Entry 9QQT (X-ray diffraction, 0.98 A resolution); this record covers chains A and E of the 6 polymer chains in the assembly.

# Chain A
Name: Methyl-coenzyme M reductase subunit alpha
From: Candidatus Methanoperedens sp
Notes: EC 2.8.4.1
UniProt: A0A822J3V5 (A0A822J3V5_9EURY); residue numbers follow UniProt; this construct covers 1-566
Chain sequence (566 residues; row label = number of the first residue in the row):
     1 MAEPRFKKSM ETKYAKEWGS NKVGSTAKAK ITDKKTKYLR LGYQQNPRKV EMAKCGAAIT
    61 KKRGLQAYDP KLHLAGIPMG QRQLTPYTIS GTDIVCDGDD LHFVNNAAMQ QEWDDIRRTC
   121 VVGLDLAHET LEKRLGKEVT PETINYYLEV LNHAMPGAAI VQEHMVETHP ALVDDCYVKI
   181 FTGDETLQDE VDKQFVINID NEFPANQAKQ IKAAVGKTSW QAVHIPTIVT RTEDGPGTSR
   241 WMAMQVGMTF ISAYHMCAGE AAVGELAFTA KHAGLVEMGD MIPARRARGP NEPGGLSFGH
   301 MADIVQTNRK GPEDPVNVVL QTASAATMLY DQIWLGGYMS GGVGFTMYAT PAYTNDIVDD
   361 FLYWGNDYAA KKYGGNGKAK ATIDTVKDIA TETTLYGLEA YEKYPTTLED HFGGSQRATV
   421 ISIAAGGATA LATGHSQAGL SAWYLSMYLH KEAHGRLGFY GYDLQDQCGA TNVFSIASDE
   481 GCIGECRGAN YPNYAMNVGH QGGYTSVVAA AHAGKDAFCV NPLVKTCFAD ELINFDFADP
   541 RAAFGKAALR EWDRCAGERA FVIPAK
Disordered / not traced: 1, 566
Modified / non-standard residues: C55 (S-hydroxycysteine; CSO); H272 (N1-methylated histidine; MHS); R286 (5-methyl-arginine; AGM); W443 (6-hydroxytryptophan; TRX); G461 (thioglycin; GL3); D466 (didehydroaspartate; DYA); C468 (S-methylcysteine; SMC)
Metal / ion sites: factor 430 Ni: Q162 (together with 1-thioethanesulfonic acid, SHT); K+: T230, R231, E233 (shared with 3 residues of chain D)
Small-molecule neighbours:
  - 1-thioethanesulfonic acid / SHT / Coenzyme B, molecule 1: R240, K271, H272
  - 1-thioethanesulfonic acid / SHT / Coenzyme B, molecule 2: R285, R286, L335, M339, S340, F345, Y348, F459, Y460, G461, M496, N497, V498
  - factor 430 (F43), molecule 1: A159, I160, V161, Q162, M165, V166, M244, Q245, M248, I251, A258, G259
  - factor 430 (F43), molecule 2: G341, G342, V343, G344, F345, T346, M347, Y348, F412, G413, Q416, G458, F459

# Chain E
Name: Methyl-coenzyme M reductase subunit beta
From: Candidatus Methanoperedens sp
Notes: EC 2.8.4.1
UniProt: A0A822J4Y5 (A0A822J4Y5_9EURY); residue numbers follow UniProt; this construct covers 1-434
Chain sequence (434 residues; row label = number of the first residue in the row):
     1 MADTIDLYSD RGAKLKSGVD INDISPMRNA AIKSIVTGIK RTAAVDLAGI EKTLATSAIG
    61 GKGRKIPGRE MKLDIVKNAA AIQKAVNELV QVDSGDDTVV KALNGGKQLI VQVPSVRIDV
   121 AAEYVSSLTC TASAVTQALV SQFNIGMFDA PTIKSAVWGQ YPQTLDMVGG NVKSIVDIPQ
   181 KDEGFGYTLR NVMANHLAAT CKKSAMNTAA LCSILENTGV FEMGDAIGNQ TRHRLLAFSH
   241 QGLNANNLVY GTTKALGKTG TIGSAVHACV EKAIADKVIS ADKKFASGYT TYKTNDVGKW
   301 NAYCAAGTLV ATLINCGAQR APQSVSAVLL YFNDLIEKET SLPGCDFGKV QGAAVGFSFF
   361 SHSIYGGGGP GVFNGNHVVT RHSKGLAVPC VAAAVALDAG VQIYSPEKTS GLVGDVFSSV
   421 DEFREPIKAV AGAV
Disordered / not traced: 1
Small-molecule neighbours:
  - 1-thioethanesulfonic acid / SHT / Coenzyme B: F359, F360, S363, Y365, G366, G367, H377, V378, V379
  - factor 430 (F43): S363, I364, Y365

# Interface between chain A and chain E
Pairs across the interface (104; chain A residue first):
  L126(A) with Y404(E); K408(E)
  T130(A) with I403(E)
  K133(A) with G400(E), hydrogen bond (side chain-backbone); V401(E); I403(E)
  R134(A) with Q323(E), hydrogen bond; V401(E); Q402(E), hydrogen bond
  Q210(A) with P67(E)
  M244(A) with I364(E); Y365(E), hydrophobic
  G247(A) with I364(E)
  M248(A) with I364(E), hydrophobic
  I251(A) with I364(E), hydrophobic
  G259(A) with H362(E)
  E260(A) with H362(E), hydrogen bond (backbone-backbone)
  A261(A) with Q323(E); S361(E); H362(E)
  V263(A) with S363(E); I364(E), hydrophobic
  G264(A) with S363(E); G368(E)
  E265(A) with Q402(E); I403(E), hydrogen bond (side chain-backbone); Y404(E), hydrogen bond (side chain-backbone)
  A267(A) with S363(E); I364(E); G366(E)
  F268(A) with G367(E); V372(E), hydrophobic; Y404(E), hydrophobic
  T269(A) with Y404(E), hydrogen bond
  K271(A) with Y365(E), hydrogen bond (side chain-backbone); G366(E)
  H272(A) with K62(E), hydrogen bond (backbone-side chain)
  A273(A) with Y404(E), hydrophobic
  L275(A) with K62(E), hydrogen bond (backbone-side chain)
  V276(A) with K62(E)
  D280(A) with V168(E)
  M281(A) with L165(E)
  I282(A) with L165(E), hydrophobic
  P283(A) with L165(E)
  G294(A) with Q163(E), hydrogen bond (backbone-side chain)
  G295(A) with Q163(E), hydrogen bond (backbone-side chain)
  L296(A) with Q163(E)
  H300(A) with R64(E), hydrogen bond
  A381(A) with F148(E)
  T382(A) with F148(E)
  I383(A) with M147(E), hydrophobic; F148(E)
  G434(A) with R69(E), hydrogen bond (backbone-side chain)
  H435(A) with R69(E); F148(E)
  Q437(A) with P151(E)
  A438(A) with F148(E), hydrophobic
  V473(A) with P151(E)
  F474(A) with M147(E); F148(E), hydrophobic; P151(E), hydrophobic
  I476(A) with T136(E); Q137(E); A150(E); K154(E)
  A477(A) with K154(E)
  S478(A) with K154(E), hydrogen bond (backbone-side chain); W158(E); Y161(E); P162(E)
  D479(A) with P162(E)
  G481(A) with K154(E), hydrogen bond (backbone-side chain); Y161(E); P162(E)
  C482(A) with S155(E)
  I483(A) with I59(E), hydrophobic; I66(E), hydrophobic; T152(E); S155(E), hydrogen bond (backbone-side chain)
  E485(A) with I66(E)
  C486(A) with I59(E); Q163(E)
  G488(A) with Q163(E), hydrogen bond (backbone-side chain)
  A489(A) with Q163(E), hydrogen bond (backbone-side chain)
  N490(A) with P162(E); Q163(E), hydrogen bond (backbone-side chain)
  Y491(A) with P162(E), hydrophobic; Q163(E), hydrogen bond (backbone-side chain)
  P492(A) with P162(E)
  H512(A) with P67(E)
  D516(A) with P67(E)
  F518(A) with K65(E); P67(E)
  C519(A) with K65(E); I66(E); P67(E)
  V520(A) with R64(E); K65(E), hydrogen bond (backbone-backbone); I66(E), hydrophobic
  N521(A) with K62(E), hydrogen bond (side chain-backbone); G63(E); R64(E)
  P522(A) with G63(E)
  L523(A) with G63(E)
Interface residues without a listed pair, chain A (69 interface residues in all): E129, A214, A243, S297, V386, E480, R487
Interface residues without a listed pair, chain E (41 interface residues in all): T164, G369

# Overview
Chain A and chain E form an interface of 69 and 41 residues respectively, with 23 hydrogen bonds. Among the
polar pairs are K133(A)-G400(E), R134(A)-Q323(E) and R134(A)-Q402(E).
Here chain A is Methyl-coenzyme M reductase subunit alpha and chain E is Methyl-coenzyme M reductase subunit
beta, both from Candidatus Methanoperedens sp. Entry 9QQT (Methyl-coenzyme M reductase of ANME-2d Candidatus
Methanoperedens Vercelli Strain 1 from a bioreactor enrichment culture) was determined by X-ray diffraction,
deposited together with 9QM5, 9QR1 and 9QR3.
